Entry 4Z9H (X-ray diffraction, 1.45 A resolution); this record covers chains A and B.

[Chain A (and B)]
Protein: Methyl-accepting chemotaxis protein II
From: Escherichia coli (strain K12)
Notes: chain B of this document is another copy of the same molecule, construct and numbering; everything in this record applies to it too
UniProtKB: P07017 (MCP2_ECOLI); numbering as in UniProt (aligned over 26-193)
Chain sequence (196 residues; each row starts with the number of its first residue; numbers below 1 keep their minus sign (Met-2 is residue -2)):
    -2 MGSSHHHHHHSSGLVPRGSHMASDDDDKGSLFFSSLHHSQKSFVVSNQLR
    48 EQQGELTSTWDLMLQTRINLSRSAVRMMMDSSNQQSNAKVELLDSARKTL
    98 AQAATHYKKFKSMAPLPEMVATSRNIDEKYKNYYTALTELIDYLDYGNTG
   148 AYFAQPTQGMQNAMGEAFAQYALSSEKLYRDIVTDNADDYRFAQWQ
Disordered / not traced: -2 to 26, 192-193 (chain B: -2 to 32, 191-193)
Differences from the reference sequence: expression tag (-2 to 25)
Curated features (UniProtKB/Swiss-Prot):
  - region: Arg64 to Arg73 (The 3 Arg may form a positively charged pocket, which binds the alpha-carboxyl group of the attractant AA)

[Chain A / chain B interface]
Pairs across the interface (58):
  Phe30(A) - Thr181(B)
  Ser31(A) - Val180(B)  hydrogen bond (side chain-backbone)
  Ser31(A) - Thr181(B)
  Ser31(A) - Asp182(B)
  Ser32(A) - His35(B)  hydrogen bond
  Ser32(A) - Ser36(B)
  Ser32(A) - Asp182(B)  hydrogen bond (backbone-side chain)
  Leu33(A) - Ser39(B)
  Leu33(A) - Phe40(B)  hydrophobic
  Leu33(A) - Ser43(B)
  Leu33(A) - Val180(B)  hydrophobic
  His34(A) - Val180(B)
  Phe40(A) - Arg177(B)
  Phe40(A) - Val180(B)  hydrophobic
  Asn44(A) - Arg177(B)
  Arg47(A) - Arg47(B)
  Arg47(A) - Glu173(B)  salt bridge
  Arg47(A) - Tyr176(B)
  Thr54(A) - Thr54(B)
  Trp57(A) - Asp58(B)  hydrogen bond
  Asp58(A) - Trp57(B)  hydrogen bond
  Asp58(A) - Leu61(B)
  Leu61(A) - Asp58(B)
  Leu61(A) - Leu61(B)  hydrophobic
  Leu61(A) - Ile65(B)
  Arg64(A) - Ile65(B)
  Arg64(A) - Arg69(B)
  Ile65(A) - Leu61(B)
  Ile65(A) - Arg64(B)
  Ile65(A) - Ile65(B)  hydrophobic
  Ile65(A) - Gln158(B)
  Ser68(A) - Ser68(B)  hydrogen bond
  Ser68(A) - Arg69(B)
  Arg69(A) - Arg64(B)
  Arg69(A) - Ser68(B)
  Arg69(A) - Gln155(B)
  Val72(A) - Val72(B)  hydrophobic
  Val72(A) - Met75(B)  hydrophobic
  Val72(A) - Phe150(B)  hydrophobic
  Arg73(A) - Phe150(B)
  Met75(A) - Val72(B)
  Met75(A) - Met75(B)
  Met75(A) - Met76(B)  hydrophobic
  Met76(A) - Met75(B)  hydrophobic
  Met76(A) - Phe150(B)  hydrophobic
  Gln82(A) - Phe150(B)
  Phe150(A) - Val72(B)  hydrophobic
  Phe150(A) - Met76(B)  hydrophobic
  Phe150(A) - Gln82(B)
  Gln155(A) - Arg69(B)  hydrogen bond
  Gln158(A) - Ile65(B)
  Glu173(A) - Arg47(B)  salt bridge
  Tyr176(A) - Arg47(B)
  Tyr176(A) - Tyr176(B)  hydrogen bond
  Arg177(A) - Asn44(B)
  Arg177(A) - Arg47(B)
  Val180(A) - Phe40(B)  hydrophobic
  Thr181(A) - Phe40(B)
Also at the interface, not in a pair above, chain A (31 interface residues in all): Gln62, Phe165
Also at the interface, not in a pair above, chain B (32 interface residues in all): Gln62, Asn66, Ala71, Ala151

[Summary]
The interface between chain A and chain B involves 31 residues on one side and 32 on the other; the contacts
include 8 hydrogen bonds and 2 salt bridges. Polar pairs include Arg47(A)-Glu173(B), Ser31(A)-Val180(B) and
Ser32(A)-His35(B).
Chain A and chain B are both Methyl-accepting chemotaxis protein II (Escherichia coli (strain K12)); the
structure, Asp-Tar from E. coli, was determined by X-ray diffraction (same publication as 4Z9I and 4Z9J).
